4C1A - chains A and B; structure by X-ray diffraction, 1.55 A resolution.

== Chain A (and B) ==
Molecule: ORF1-encoded protein
Source organism: Danio rerio
Notes: fragment: coiled coil domain, residues 15-47; chain B of this document is another copy of the same molecule, construct and numbering; everything in this record applies to it too
UniProt: Q3LG57 (Q3LG57_DANRE); residues 15-47 here = UniProt positions 15-47
Chain sequence (36 residues; row label = number of the first residue in the row):
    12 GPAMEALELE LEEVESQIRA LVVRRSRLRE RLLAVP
Sequence notes: expression tag (12-14)
From the paper describing this entry:
  - self-association interface (contacts with another copy of this molecule): Met-15 to Pro-47

== How chain A and chain B interact ==
Pairs across the interface - 39 pairs, chain A then chain B:
  Met-15(A) / Leu-43(B)
  Leu-18(A) / Arg-42(B)
  Leu-18(A) / Leu-43(B)  hydrophobic
  Glu-19(A) / Leu-43(B)
  Glu-21(A) / Arg-35(B)  salt bridge
  Glu-21(A) / Leu-39(B)
  Leu-22(A) / Arg-36(B)
  Leu-22(A) / Leu-39(B)
  Leu-22(A) / Arg-40(B)
  Leu-22(A) / Leu-43(B)  hydrophobic
  Val-25(A) / Leu-32(B)
  Val-25(A) / Arg-35(B)
  Val-25(A) / Leu-39(B)  hydrophobic
  Glu-26(A) / Arg-40(B)  salt bridge
  Gln-28(A) / Leu-32(B)
  Ile-29(A) / Leu-32(B)  hydrophobic
  Ile-29(A) / Val-33(B)
  Ile-29(A) / Arg-36(B)
  Leu-32(A) / Val-25(B)
  Leu-32(A) / Gln-28(B)
  Leu-32(A) / Ile-29(B)  hydrophobic
  Leu-32(A) / Leu-32(B)  hydrophobic
  Arg-35(A) / Glu-21(B)  salt bridge
  Arg-36(A) / Leu-22(B)
  Arg-36(A) / Glu-26(B)  salt bridge
  Arg-36(A) / Ile-29(B)
  Leu-39(A) / Leu-18(B)  hydrophobic
  Leu-39(A) / Glu-21(B)
  Leu-39(A) / Leu-22(B)  hydrophobic
  Arg-40(A) / Leu-22(B)
  Arg-42(A) / Leu-18(B)
  Leu-43(A) / Met-15(B)  hydrophobic
  Leu-43(A) / Leu-18(B)
  Leu-43(A) / Glu-19(B)
  Leu-43(A) / Leu-22(B)  hydrophobic
  Val-46(A) / Ala-14(B)  hydrophobic
  Val-46(A) / Met-15(B)
  Pro-47(A) / Gly-12(B)
  Pro-47(A) / Met-15(B)
Other interface residues (no listed pair), chain A (19 interface residues in all): Val-33

== In short ==
The chain A/chain B interface involves 19 residues from each chain, with 4 salt bridges. Polar contacts
include Glu-21(A)/Arg-35(B), Glu-26(A)/Arg-40(B) and Arg-36(A)/Glu-26(B). The paper reports a self-association
interface involving Met-15(A).
Both chains are ORF1-encoded protein (Danio rerio). Entry 4C1A (Coiled coil domain of the ZfL2-1 ORF1 protein
from the zebrafish ZfL2- 1 retrotransposon) was determined by X-ray diffraction together with 4C1B from the
same study.
